PDB entry 8SFR | electron microscopy, 3.50 A resolution | chains A and D of the 4 polymer chains in the assembly

== Chain A ==
Molecule: CRISPR-associated endonuclease Cas12a
Source organism: Acidaminococcus sp. BV3L6
Notes: EC 3.1.21.1, 4.6.1.22
Reference sequence: U2UMQ6 (CS12A_ACISB); residues 1-1307 here = UniProt positions 1-1307
Sequence (1311 residues; row label = number of the first residue in the row; numbers below 1 keep their minus sign (Gly-3 is residue -3)):
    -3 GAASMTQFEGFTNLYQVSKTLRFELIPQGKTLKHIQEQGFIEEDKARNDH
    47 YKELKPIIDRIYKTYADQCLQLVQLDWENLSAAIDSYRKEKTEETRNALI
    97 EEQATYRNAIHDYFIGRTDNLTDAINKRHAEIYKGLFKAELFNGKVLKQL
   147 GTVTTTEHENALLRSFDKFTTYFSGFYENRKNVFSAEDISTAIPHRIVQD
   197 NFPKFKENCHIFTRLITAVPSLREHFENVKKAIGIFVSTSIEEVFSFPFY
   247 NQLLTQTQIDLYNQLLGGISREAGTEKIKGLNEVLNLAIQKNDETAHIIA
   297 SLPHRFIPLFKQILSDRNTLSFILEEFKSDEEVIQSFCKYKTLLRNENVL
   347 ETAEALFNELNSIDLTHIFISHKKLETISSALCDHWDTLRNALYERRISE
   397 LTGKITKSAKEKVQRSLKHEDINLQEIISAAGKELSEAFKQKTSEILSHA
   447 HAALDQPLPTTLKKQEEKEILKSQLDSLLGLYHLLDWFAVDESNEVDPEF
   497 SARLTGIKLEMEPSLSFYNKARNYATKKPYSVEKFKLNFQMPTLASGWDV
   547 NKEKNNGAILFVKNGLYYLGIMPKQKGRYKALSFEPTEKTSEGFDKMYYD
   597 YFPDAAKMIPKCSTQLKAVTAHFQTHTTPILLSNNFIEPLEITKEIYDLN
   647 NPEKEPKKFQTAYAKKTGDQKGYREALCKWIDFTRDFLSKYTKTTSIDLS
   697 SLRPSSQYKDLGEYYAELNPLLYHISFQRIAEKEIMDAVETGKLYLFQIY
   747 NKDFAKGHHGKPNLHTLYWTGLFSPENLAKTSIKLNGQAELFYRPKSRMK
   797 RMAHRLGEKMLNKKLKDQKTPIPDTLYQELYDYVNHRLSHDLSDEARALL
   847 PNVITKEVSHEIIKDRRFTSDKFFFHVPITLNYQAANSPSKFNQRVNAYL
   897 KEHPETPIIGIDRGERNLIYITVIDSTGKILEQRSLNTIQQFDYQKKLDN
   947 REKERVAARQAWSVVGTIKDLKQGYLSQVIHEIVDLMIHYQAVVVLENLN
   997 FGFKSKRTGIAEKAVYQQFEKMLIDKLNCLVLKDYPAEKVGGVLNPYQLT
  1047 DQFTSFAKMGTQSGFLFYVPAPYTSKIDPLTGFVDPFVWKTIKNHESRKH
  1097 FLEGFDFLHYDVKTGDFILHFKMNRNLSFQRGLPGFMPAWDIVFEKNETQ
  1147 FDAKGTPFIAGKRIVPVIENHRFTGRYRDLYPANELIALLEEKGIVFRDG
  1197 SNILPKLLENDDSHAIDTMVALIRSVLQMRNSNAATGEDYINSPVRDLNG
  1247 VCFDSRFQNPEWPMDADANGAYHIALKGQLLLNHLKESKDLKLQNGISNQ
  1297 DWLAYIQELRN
Disordered / not traced: -3 to 0, 398-402, 794-855
Construct notes: expression tag (-3 to 0)
UniProt features mapped onto this chain:
  - DNA-binding region: Pro599 to Lys607 (PAM-binding on target DNA), Lys780 to Gly783 (Target DNA), Arg951 to Lys968 (Target DNA), Ser1051 to Ala1053 (Target DNA)
  - region: Met1 to Gly35 (WED-I (OBD-I)), Gln941 to Ala957 (Bridge helix)
  - active site: His800 (For pre-crRNA processing), Lys809 (For pre-crRNA processing), Lys860 (For pre-crRNA processing), Asp908 (For DNase activity of RuvC domain), Glu993 (For DNase activity of RuvC domain), Arg1226 (For DNase activity of nuclease domain), Asp1263 (For DNase activity of RuvC domain)
  - binding site (crRNA): Tyr47 to Lys51, Asn175, Arg176, Lys307 to Leu310, Lys752 to His761, Met806 to Asn808
  - site: Arg18 (Binds crRNA), Thr167 (Binds PAM on target DNA), Arg192 (Binds crRNA), Trp382 (Binds crRNA-target DNA heteroduplex), Lys548 (Binds PAM on target DNA), Lys607 (Binds sequence-specific recognition of both target and non-target strand bases in PAM), His872 (Binds crRNA), Gln1014 (Binds target DNA)
  - mutagenesis: Thr167 (T167A: Wild-type to slightly improved guided indel formation), Arg176 (R176A: Decreased guided indel formation), Arg192 (R192A: Decreased guided indel formation), Trp382 (W382A: Nearly complete loss of guided indel formation), Lys548 (K548A: Decreased guided indel formation), Met604 (M604A: Decreased guided indel formation), Lys607 (K607A: Nearly complete loss of guided indel formation, probable loss of PAM recognition), Lys780 (K780A: Nearly complete loss of guided indel formation), Gly783 (G783P: Complete loss of guided indel formation), Asp908 (D908A: No longer provides resistance to plasmids or phage in E.coli; D908P: Complete loss of guided indel formation; neither DNA strand is cleaved in vitro), Arg951 (R951A: Nearly complete loss of guided indel formation), Arg955 (R955A: Partial loss of guided indel formation), 6 further mutagenesis entries in UniProt
Reported in the primary citation:
  - mutagenesis - F999A, R1003A: unchanged catalytic activity on 20-bp target
  - mutagenesis - F999A, R1003A (14-fold): decreased catalytic activity on 16-bp target
  - mutagenesis - R1003A: unchanged catalytic activity (TS cleavage of the 20-bp target)
  - mutagenesis - R1003A (7-fold): decreased catalytic activity (TS cleavage of the 16-bp target)

== Chain D ==
Molecule: 56-nt DNA strand
Sequence (56 nucleotides; numbered -3 to 52; the number before each row is that of its first residue; numbers below 1 keep their minus sign (DC-3 is residue -3)):
    -3 CGCTCTTCCGATCTTTTAGTGATAAGTGGAATGCCATGTGGAGTAGCTAC
    47 TGTGCT
Disordered / not traced: -3 to 0, 20-52

== Interface between chain A and chain D ==
Residue-residue contacts - 36 pairs, chain A then chain D:
  Lys134(A) with DT12(D), phosphate contact
  Ala135(A) with DT12(D), hydrogen bond to the phosphate
  Lys164(A) with DT10(D), phosphate contact; DT11(D), phosphate contact
  Phe165(A) with DT11(D), hydrogen bond to the phosphate
  Thr166(A) with DT11(D), hydrogen bond to the phosphate; DT12(D), phosphate contact
  Thr167(A) with DT11(D), hydrogen bond to the phosphate; DT12(D), base contact
  Pro538(A) with DT10(D), phosphate contact
  Asn551(A) with DT10(D), base contact
  Lys570(A) with DT10(D), salt bridge to the phosphate
  Arg574(A) with DC9(D), phosphate contact
  Tyr575(A) with DC9(D), hydrogen bond to the phosphate; DT10(D), hydrogen bond to the phosphate
  Asp600(A) with DT16(D), base contact
  Ala602(A) with DG15(D), sugar contact; DT16(D), base contact
  Lys603(A) with DA14(D), sugar contact; DG15(D), base contact
  Pro606(A) with DA14(D), phosphate contact
  Lys607(A) with DT13(D), hydrogen bond to the base; DA14(D), sugar contact
  Gln611(A) with DA14(D), sugar contact; DG15(D), phosphate contact
  Asn646(A) with DG15(D), phosphate contact
  Lys653(A) with DT16(D), salt bridge to the phosphate
  Gln656(A) with DT16(D), hydrogen bond to the phosphate; DG17(D), hydrogen bond to the phosphate
  Thr657(A) with DG17(D), hydrogen bond to the phosphate; DA18(D), phosphate contact
  Lys661(A) with DA18(D), sugar contact; DT19(D), salt bridge to the phosphate
  Asp706(A) with DA18(D), sugar contact
  Gly708(A) with DG17(D), sugar contact
  Tyr711(A) with DT16(D), base contact
Interface residues without a listed pair, chain A (31 interface residues in all): Tyr173, Thr539, Lys550, Phe655, Leu707, Asn883

== Overview ==
31 residues of chain A face 11 of chain D across their interface, with 10 hydrogen bonds and 3 salt bridges.
Among the polar pairs are Lys607(A)-DT13(D), Ala135(A)-DT12(D) and Phe165(A)-DT11(D). From the paper: F999A
and R1003A of chain A reduce catalytic activity on 16-bp target; R1003A of chain A reduces catalytic activity
(TS cleavage of the 16-bp target).
Chain A is CRISPR-associated endonuclease Cas12a (Acidaminococcus sp. BV3L6) and chain D is a 56-nt DNA
strand; the structure, WT CRISPR-Cas12a post nontarget strand cleavage, was determined by electron microscopy
together with 8SFH, 8SFI, 8SFJ, 8SFL, 8SFN, 8SFO, 8SFP and 8SFQ from the same study.
